Entry 5C2K (X-ray diffraction, 1.42 A resolution); this record covers chain A.

Chain A:
Name: Transforming protein RhoA, Rac GTPase-activating protein 1
From: Homo sapiens
Notes: fragment: GAP domain
Reference sequence: chimeric construct of P61586, Q9H0H5: residues 1-193 from P61586 (RHOA_HUMAN) positions 1-193 (same numbers); residues 208-408 from Q9H0H5 positions 346-546 (UniProt number = residue number + 138)
Chain sequence (415 residues; numbered -6 to 408; the number before each row is that of its first residue; numbers below 1 keep their minus sign (Gly-6 is residue -6)):
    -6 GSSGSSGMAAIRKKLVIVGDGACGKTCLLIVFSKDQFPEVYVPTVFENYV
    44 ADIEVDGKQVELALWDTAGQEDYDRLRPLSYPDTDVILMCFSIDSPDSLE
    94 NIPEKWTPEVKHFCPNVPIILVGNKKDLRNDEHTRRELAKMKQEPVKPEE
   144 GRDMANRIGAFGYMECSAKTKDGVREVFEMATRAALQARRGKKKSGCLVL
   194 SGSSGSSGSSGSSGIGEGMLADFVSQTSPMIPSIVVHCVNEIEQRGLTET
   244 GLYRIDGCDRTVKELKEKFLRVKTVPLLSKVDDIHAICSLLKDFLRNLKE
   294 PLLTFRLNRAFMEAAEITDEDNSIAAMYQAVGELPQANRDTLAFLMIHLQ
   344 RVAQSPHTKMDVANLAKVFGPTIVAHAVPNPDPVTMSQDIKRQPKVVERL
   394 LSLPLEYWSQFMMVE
Unresolved in the structure: -6 to 1, 186-209, 408
Differences from the reference sequence: expression tag (-6 to 0); linker (194-207); engineered mutation Asp249 (Ser387 in Q9H0H5)
Ion coordination: Mg2+: Thr19, Thr37 (together with GDP)
Small-molecule neighbours:
  - aluminium fluoride (AF3): Gly12, Asp13, Gly14, Ala15, Lys18, Thr19, Pro36, Thr37, Thr60, Ala61, Gly62, Gln63, Arg247
  - GDP (guanosine-5'-diphosphate): Asp13, Gly14, Ala15, Cys16, Gly17, Lys18, Thr19, Cys20, Phe30, Pro31, Tyr34, Val35, Thr37, Lys118, Asp120, Leu121, Ser160, Ala161, Lys162, Arg247
Curated features (UniProtKB/Swiss-Prot):
  - region: Ala61 to Asp78 (Switch II region)
  - motif: Tyr34 to Tyr42 (Effector region)
  - binding site (GTP): Gly12 to Thr19, Phe30 to Thr37, Asp59 to Gln63, Asn117 to Asp120, Ser160 to Lys162
  - site: Gly189, Cys190 (Microbial infection: Cleavage)
  - modified residue: Tyr34 (Microbial infection: O-AMP-tyrosine), Thr37 (Microbial infection: O-AMP-threonine), Asn41 (Microbial infection: ADP-ribosylasparagine), Gln63 (5-glutamyl serotonin), Ser188 (Phosphoserine), Cys190 (Cysteine methyl ester)
  - lipidation: Lys185 (Microbial infection: N6-stearoyl lysine), Lys186 (Microbial infection: N6-stearoyl lysine), Lys187 (Microbial infection: N6-stearoyl lysine), Cys190 (S-geranylgeranyl cysteine)
  - glycosylation: Tyr34 (Microbial infection: O-linked (GlcNAc) tyrosine), Thr37 (Microbial infection: O-alpha-linked (GlcNAc) threonine)
  - cross-link: Lys135 (Glycyl lysine isopeptide (Lys-Gly) (interchain with G-Cter in ubiquitin))

In short:
Ligands of chain A: aluminium fluoride and GDP. The Mg2+ site is built by Thr19 and Thr37. From UniProt: 28
GTP-binding residues.
Chain A is Transforming protein RhoA, Rac GTPase-activating protein 1 (Homo sapiens); the structure, Crystal
structure of the fusion protein linked by RhoA and the GAP domain of MgcRacGAP, was determined by X-ray
diffraction together with 5C2J, 3WPQ and 3WPS from the same study.
